7TK9 - chains A and D of the 27 polymer chains in the assembly; structure by electron microscopy, 6.00 A resolution (low resolution: residue-level contacts below are approximate; hydrogen-bond / salt-bridge calls are withheld).

== Chain A ==
Molecule: ATP synthase subunit alpha
Organism: Saccharomyces cerevisiae
UniProtKB: P07251 (ATPA_YEAST); residues 1-510 here correspond to UniProt positions 36-545 (UniProt number = residue number + 35)
Sequence (510 residues; row label = number of the first residue in the row):
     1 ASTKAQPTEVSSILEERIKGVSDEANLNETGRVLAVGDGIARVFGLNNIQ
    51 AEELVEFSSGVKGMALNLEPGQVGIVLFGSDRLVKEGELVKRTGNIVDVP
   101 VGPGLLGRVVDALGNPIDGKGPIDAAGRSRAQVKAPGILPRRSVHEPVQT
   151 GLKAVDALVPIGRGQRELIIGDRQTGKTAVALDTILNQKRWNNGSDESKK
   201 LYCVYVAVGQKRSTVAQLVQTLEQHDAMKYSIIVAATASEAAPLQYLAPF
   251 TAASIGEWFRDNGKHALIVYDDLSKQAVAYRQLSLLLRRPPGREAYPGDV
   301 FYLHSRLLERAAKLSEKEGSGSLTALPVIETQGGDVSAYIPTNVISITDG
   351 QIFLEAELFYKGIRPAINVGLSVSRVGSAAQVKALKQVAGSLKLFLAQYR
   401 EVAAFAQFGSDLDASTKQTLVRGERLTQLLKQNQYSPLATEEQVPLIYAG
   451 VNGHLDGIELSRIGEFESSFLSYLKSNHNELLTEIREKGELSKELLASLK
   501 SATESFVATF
Disordered / not traced: 1-8, 408-409, 510
Curated features (UniProtKB/Swiss-Prot):
  - binding site (ATP): Gly171 to Thr178
  - site: Ser372 (Required for activity)
  - modified residue (Phosphoserine): Ser22, Ser143

== Chain D ==
Molecule: ATP synthase subunit beta
Organism: Saccharomyces cerevisiae
Notes: EC 7.1.2.2
UniProtKB: P00830 (ATPB_YEAST); residues 1-478 here correspond to UniProt positions 34-511 (UniProt number = residue number + 33)
Sequence (478 residues; numbered 1 to 478; the number before each row is that of its first residue):
     1 ASAAQSTPITGKVTAVIGAIVDVHFEQSELPAILNALEIKTPQGKLVLEV
    51 AQHLGENTVRTIAMDGTEGLVRGEKVLDTGGPISVPVGRETLGRIINVIG
   101 EPIDERGPIKSKLRKPIHADPPSFAEQSTSAEILETGIKVVDLLAPYARG
   151 GKIGLFGGAGVGKTVFIQELINNIAKAHGGFSVFTGVGERTREGNDLYRE
   201 MKETGVINLEGESKVALVFGQMNEPPGARARVALTGLTIAEYFRDEEGQD
   251 VLLFIDNIFRFTQAGSEVSALLGRIPSAVGYQPTLATDMGLLQERITTTK
   301 KGSVTSVQAVYVPADDLTDPAPATTFAHLDATTVLSRGISELGIYPAVDP
   351 LDSKSRLLDAAVVGQEHYDVASKVQETLQTYKSLQDIIAILGMDELSEQD
   401 KLTVERARKIQRFLSQPFAVAEVFTGIPGKLVRLKDTVASFKAVLEGKYD
   451 NIPEHAFYMVGGIEDVVAKAEKLAAEAN
Disordered / not traced: 1-5, 476-478
Curated features (UniProtKB/Swiss-Prot):
  - binding site (ATP): Gly157 to Thr164
  - modified residue: Thr79 (Phosphothreonine), Thr204 (Phosphothreonine), Ser340 (Phosphoserine)

== How chain A and chain D interact ==
Pairs across the interface (6; chain A residue first):
  Leu34(A) - Gly55(D)
  Ala35(A) - His53(D)
  Val36(A) - Gln52(D)
  Val36(A) - His53(D)
  Arg82(A) - Ile33(D)
  Ile117(A) - Ala125(D)
Interface residues without a listed pair, chain A (8 interface residues in all): Asp81, Val84, Gln282
Interface residues without a listed pair, chain D (8 interface residues in all): Leu54, Phe124, Pro283

== Summary ==
Chain A and chain D each contribute 8 residues to their interface. Curated annotation (UniProt) lists 8
ATP-binding residues on chain A; 8 ATP-binding residues on chain D.
Here chain A is ATP synthase subunit alpha and chain D is ATP synthase subunit beta, both from Saccharomyces
cerevisiae. Entry 7TK9 (Yeast ATP synthase State 1catalytic(d) with 10 mM ATP backbone model) was determined
by electron microscopy together with 7TJS, 7TJT, 7TJU, 7TJV, 7TJW, 7TJX and 30 further entries from the same
study.
